PDB entry 8U8S | X-ray diffraction, 2.63 A resolution | chains B and C of the 3 polymer chains in the assembly

== Chain B (and C) ==
Name: Copper oxidase
From: Streptomyces coelicolor
Notes: chain C of this document is another copy of the same molecule, construct and numbering; everything in this record applies to it too
UniProt: Q9XAL8 (Q9XAL8_STRCO); residues 1-343 here = UniProt positions 1-343
Sequence (351 residues; numbered 1 to 351; the number before each row is that of its first residue):
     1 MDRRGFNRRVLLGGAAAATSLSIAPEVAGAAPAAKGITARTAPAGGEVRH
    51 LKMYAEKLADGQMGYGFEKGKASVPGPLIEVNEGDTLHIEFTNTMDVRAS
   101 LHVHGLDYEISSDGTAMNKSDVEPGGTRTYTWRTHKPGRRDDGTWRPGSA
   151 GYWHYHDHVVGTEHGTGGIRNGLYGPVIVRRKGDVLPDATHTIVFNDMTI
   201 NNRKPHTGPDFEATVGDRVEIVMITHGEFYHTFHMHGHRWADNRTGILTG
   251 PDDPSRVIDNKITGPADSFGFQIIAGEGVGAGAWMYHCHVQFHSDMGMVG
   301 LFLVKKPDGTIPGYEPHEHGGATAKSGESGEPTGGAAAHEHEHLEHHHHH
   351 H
Not modelled in the structure: 1-37, 315-351 (chain C: 1-36, 315-351)
Construct notes: engineered mutation F229 (Tyr in Q9XAL8), F292 (Ser in Q9XAL8); expression tag (344-351)

== Interface between chain B and chain C ==
Pairs across the interface (87):
  H102(B) with H234(C); H236(C)
  H104(B) with H234(C); D259(C), salt bridge; N260(C); H289(C), hydrogen bond
  G105(B) with R239(C), hydrogen bond (backbone-side chain); D259(C), hydrogen bond (backbone-side chain)
  D107(B) with R239(C), salt bridge; G278(C)
  Y108(B) with H236(C); G237(C), hydrogen bond (side chain-backbone); V279(C); W284(C)
  E109(B) with V279(C); W284(C)
  I110(B) with A281(C); G282(C); A283(C); W284(C), hydrophobic; P312(C), hydrophobic
  D113(B) with H236(C), salt bridge
  T115(B) with H236(C)
  M117(B) with A283(C); L301(C), hydrophobic
  N118(B) with A283(C), hydrogen bond (side chain-backbone); G313(C)
  K119(B) with G313(C)
  R133(B) with G278(C), hydrogen bond (side chain-backbone)
  R139(B) with T249(C)
  R140(B) with R218(C); I274(C); E277(C), salt bridge
  D142(B) with I37(C); T38(C), hydrogen bond (backbone-backbone); A39(C); R218(C), salt bridge
  G143(B) with I37(C)
  T144(B) with V185(C); R218(C), hydrogen bond
  W145(B) with L248(C); G250(C); P251(C)
  R146(B) with E277(C), salt bridge; G278(C)
  P147(B) with L248(C), hydrophobic; V257(C), hydrophobic
  W153(B) with V257(C); I258(C), hydrophobic; D259(C)
  H156(B) with H289(C), hydrogen bond
  H158(B) with H236(C), hydrogen bond
  T162(B) with D295(C), hydrogen bond
  H164(B) with M285(C); Q291(C), hydrogen bond (backbone-side chain); S294(C); D295(C), salt bridge; V299(C)
  T166(B) with Q291(C), hydrogen bond; D295(C), hydrogen bond
  I169(B) with Q291(C)
  G227(B) with V290(C); Q291(C), hydrogen bond (backbone-backbone)
  E228(B) with Y230(C), hydrogen bond (backbone-side chain); V290(C); Q291(C); F292(C), hydrogen bond (side chain-backbone)
  F229(B) with Y230(C), hydrogen bond (backbone-side chain)
  Y230(B) with Y230(C), hydrogen bond (backbone-side chain)
  D242(B) with R256(C), salt bridge
  N243(B) with P254(C); R256(C), hydrogen bond (backbone-side chain)
  R244(B) with P254(C); R256(C)
  D253(B) with P254(C)
  T263(B) with I262(C)
  G264(B) with T232(C); I262(C)
  P265(B) with Y230(C); T232(C), hydrogen bond (backbone-side chain); N260(C), hydrogen bond (backbone-side chain); H289(C); V290(C), hydrophobic
  A266(B) with N260(C), hydrogen bond (backbone-side chain); H289(C)
  D267(B) with N260(C), hydrogen bond; I262(C)
Also at the interface, not in a pair above, chain B (50 interface residues in all): L106, H135, G148, G165, P254, S255, K261, I262, F269
Also at the interface, not in a pair above, chain C (43 interface residues in all): K261, H287

== In short ==
The interface between chain B and chain C involves 50 residues on one side and 43 on the other; the contacts
include 24 hydrogen bonds and 8 salt bridges. Among the polar pairs are H104(B)-D259(C), D107(B)-R239(C) and
D113(B)-H236(C).
Both chains are Copper oxidase (Streptomyces coelicolor). Entry 8U8S (Y229F/S292F Streptomyces coelicolor
Laccase) was determined by X-ray diffraction (same publication as 8U8P, 8U8Q, 8U8R and 8U8T).
